PDB entry 7KB5 | electron microscopy, 3.80 A resolution | chains D and F of the 6 polymer chains in the assembly

[Chain D]
Protein: Protein translocation protein SEC63
From: Saccharomyces cerevisiae BY4741
UniProt: P14906 (SEC63_YEAST); residue numbers follow UniProt; this construct covers 2-440, 449-663
Amino-acid sequence (676 residues; each row starts with the number of its first residue; note: 8 numbers in that range are skipped by the numbering (no residue carries them; nothing is unmodelled there); numbers below 1 keep their minus sign (Gly-13 is residue -13)):
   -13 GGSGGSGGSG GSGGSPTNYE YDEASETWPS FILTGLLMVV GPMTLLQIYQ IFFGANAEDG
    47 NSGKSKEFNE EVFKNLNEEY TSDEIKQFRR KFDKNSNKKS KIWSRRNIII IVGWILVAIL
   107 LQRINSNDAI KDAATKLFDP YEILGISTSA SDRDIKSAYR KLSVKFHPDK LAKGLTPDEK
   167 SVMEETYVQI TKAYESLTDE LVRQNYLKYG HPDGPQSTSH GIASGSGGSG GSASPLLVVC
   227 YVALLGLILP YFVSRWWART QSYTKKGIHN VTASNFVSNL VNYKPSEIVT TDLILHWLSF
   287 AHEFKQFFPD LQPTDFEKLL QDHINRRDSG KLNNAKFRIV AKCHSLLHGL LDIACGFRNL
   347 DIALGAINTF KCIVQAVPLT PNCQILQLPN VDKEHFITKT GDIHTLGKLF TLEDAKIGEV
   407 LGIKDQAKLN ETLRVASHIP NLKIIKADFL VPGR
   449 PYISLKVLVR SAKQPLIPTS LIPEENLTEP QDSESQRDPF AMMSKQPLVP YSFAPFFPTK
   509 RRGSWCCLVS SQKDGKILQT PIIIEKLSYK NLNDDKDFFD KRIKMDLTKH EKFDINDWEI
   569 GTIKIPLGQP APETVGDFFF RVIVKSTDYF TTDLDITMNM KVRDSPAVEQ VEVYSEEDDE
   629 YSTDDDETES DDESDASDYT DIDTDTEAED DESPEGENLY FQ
Disordered / not traced: -13 to 53, 79-219, 613-670
Construct notes: expression tag (-13 to 1, 664-670); engineered mutation Ser210 (Leu in P14906), Gly211 (Pro in P14906), Ser212 (Arg in P14906), Gly213 (Phe in P14906), Gly214 (Leu in P14906), Ser215 (Val in P14906), Gly216 (Asp in P14906), Arg440 (Glu in P14906), Ser481 (Phe in P14906)
Swiss-Prot annotation at these positions:
  - modified residue: Ser512 (Phosphoserine)

[Chain F]
Protein: Translocation protein SEC72
From: Saccharomyces cerevisiae BY4741
UniProt: P39742 (SEC72_YEAST); numbering as in UniProt (aligned over 1-193)
Amino-acid sequence (193 residues; row label = number of the first residue in the row):
     1 MVTLEYNANS KLITASDAVV ALSTETNIDQ INVLTTSLIG ETNPNFTPQP NEALSKMIKG
    61 LFESGMKNLQ QKKLNEALKN VSLAIEMAQR KRAPWEAFAI QLPELHFMLR SKIDLCLILG
   121 KHLEALQDLD FLLGTGLIQP DVFVRKADCL LKLRQWEEAR ATCERGLALA PEDMKLRALL
   181 IETARNLAEY NGE
Disordered / not traced: 1-2, 193

[Interface between chain D and chain F]
Contacting residue pairs - 12 pairs, chain D then chain F:
  Thr391(D) with Tyr190(F); Asn191(F)
  Gly393(D) with Asn191(F)
  Lys394(D) with Asn191(F), hydrogen bond (backbone-backbone)
  Gln520(D) with Arg165(F); Ala168(F); Leu169(F)
  Asp522(D) with Arg165(F), hydrogen bond (backbone-side chain)
  Phe587(D) with Ala168(F), hydrophobic
  Asp603(D) with Glu157(F); Arg160(F), hydrogen bond (backbone-side chain); Glu164(F)
Interface residues without a listed pair, chain D (16 interface residues in all): His390, Thr397, Lys521, Gly523, Lys549, Arg589, Thr600, Ile604, Thr605
Interface residues without a listed pair, chain F (12 interface residues in all): Ile138, Ala161, Glu189, Gly192

[Summary]
Chain D and chain F form an interface of 16 and 12 residues respectively; the contacts include 3 hydrogen
bonds. Polar contacts include Asp522(D)-Arg165(F), Asp603(D)-Arg160(F) and Lys394(D)-Asn191(F).
Chain D is Protein translocation protein SEC63 and chain F is Translocation protein SEC72, both from
Saccharomyces cerevisiae BY4741; the structure, Cryo-EM structure of the Sec complex from yeast, Sec63 FN3 and
residues 210-216 mutated, was determined by electron microscopy (same publication as 7KAH, 7KAI, 7KAJ, 7KAK,
7KAL, 7KAM and 8 further entries).
